PDB entry 6YLS | X-ray diffraction, 1.55 A resolution | chain A

# Chain A
Protein: Green to red photoconvertible GFP-like protein EosFP
Source organism: Lobophyllia hemprichii
Reference sequence: Q5S6Z9 (Q5S6Z9_LOBHE); aligned to UniProt positions 1-225 over residues 2-226 (the alignment contains insertions or deletions, so no single offset holds)
Amino-acid sequence (233 residues; row label = number of the first residue in the row):
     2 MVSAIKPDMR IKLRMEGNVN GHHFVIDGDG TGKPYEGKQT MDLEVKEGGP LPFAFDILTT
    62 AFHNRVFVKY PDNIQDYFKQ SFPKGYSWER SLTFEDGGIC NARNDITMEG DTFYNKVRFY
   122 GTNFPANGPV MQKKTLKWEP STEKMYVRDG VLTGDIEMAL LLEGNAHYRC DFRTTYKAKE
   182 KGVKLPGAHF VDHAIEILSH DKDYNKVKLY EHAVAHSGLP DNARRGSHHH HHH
Disordered / not traced: 2-3, 224-234
Sequence notes: insertion (3); engineered mutation R11 (Lys9 in Q5S6Z9), K13 (Asn11 in Q5S6Z9), Y36 (Phe34 in Q5S6Z9), T41 (Ser39 in Q5S6Z9), V69 (Ala in Q5S6Z9), K70 (Glu in Q5S6Z9), N74 (His in Q5S6Z9), N102 (Ile in Q5S6Z9), Y121 (His in Q5S6Z9), T123 (Val in Q5S6Z9), E158 (Thr in Q5S6Z9), A189 (Tyr in Q5S6Z9), A195 (Cys in Q5S6Z9); chromophore (64, 64, 64); expression tag (227-234)
Modified residues: H64 (chromophore; 5SQ)
Metal / ion sites: Na+: K47, P53, M132

# In short
K47, P53 and M132 coordinate Na+.
Chain A is Green to red photoconvertible GFP-like protein EosFP (Lobophyllia hemprichii); the structure,
mEos4b - Directionality of Optical Properties of Fluorescent Proteins, was determined by X-ray diffraction,
deposited together with 6YLM, 6YLN, 6YLO, 6YLP and 6YLQ.
